6EL7 - chains A and B; structure by X-ray diffraction, 2.18 A resolution.

[Chain A]
Protein: Glucocorticoid receptor
From: Homo sapiens
UniProt: P04150 (GCR_HUMAN); numbering as in UniProt (aligned over 500-777)
Chain sequence (280 residues; each row starts with the number of its first residue):
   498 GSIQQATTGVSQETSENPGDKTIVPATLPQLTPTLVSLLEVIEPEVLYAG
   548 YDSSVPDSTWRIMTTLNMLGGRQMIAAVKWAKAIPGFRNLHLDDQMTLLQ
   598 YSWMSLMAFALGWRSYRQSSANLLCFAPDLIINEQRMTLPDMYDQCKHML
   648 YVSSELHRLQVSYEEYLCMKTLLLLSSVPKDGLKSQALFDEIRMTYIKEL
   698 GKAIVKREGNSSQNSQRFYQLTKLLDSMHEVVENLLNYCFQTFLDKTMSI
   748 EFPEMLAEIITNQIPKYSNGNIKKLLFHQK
Not modelled in the structure: 498-529, 777
Sequence notes: expression tag (498-499); engineered mutation Asp517 (Asn in P04150), Met571 (Val in P04150), Ser602 (Phe in P04150), Asp638 (Cys in P04150), Ala684 (Glu in P04150), Ser712 (Trp in P04150)
Residues lining bound ligands: B9T (N-[(1R,2S)-1-(2-bromanyl-4-cyano-phenoxy)-1-(2-cyclopropylpyrimidin-5-yl)propan-2-yl]-2,2-bis(fluoranyl)propanamide): Met560, Leu563, Asn564, Leu566, Gly567, Gln570, Trp600, Met601, Met604, Ala605, Arg611, Phe623, Met639, Gln642, Cys643, Met646, Tyr735, Cys736, Thr739, Ile747, Phe749, Leu753

[Chain B]
Protein: Nuclear receptor coactivator 2
UniProt: Q15596 (NCOA2_HUMAN); residue numbers follow UniProt; this construct covers 740-753
Chain sequence (14 residues; each row starts with the number of its first residue):
   740 KENALLRYLLDKDD
Not modelled in the structure: 740

[How chain A and chain B interact]
Contacting residue pairs - 26 pairs, chain A then chain B:
  Val575(A) with Leu745(B), hydrophobic; Leu748(B), hydrophobic; Leu749(B), hydrophobic
  Lys579(A) with Leu748(B), hydrogen bond (side chain-backbone); Leu749(B), hydrogen bond (side chain-backbone); Lys751(B), hydrogen bond (side chain-backbone); Asp753(B), salt bridge
  Arg585(A) with Leu749(B), hydrogen bond (side chain-backbone)
  Leu589(A) with Leu749(B), hydrophobic; Asp750(B)
  Gln592(A) with Leu749(B)
  Met593(A) with Asn742(B); Leu745(B); Arg746(B); Leu749(B), hydrophobic
  Leu596(A) with Leu749(B), hydrophobic
  Gln597(A) with Asn742(B), hydrogen bond; Leu745(B)
  Glu751(A) with Leu744(B)
  Met752(A) with Leu744(B); Leu748(B), hydrophobic
  Glu755(A) with Asn742(B); Ala743(B), hydrogen bond (side chain-backbone); Leu744(B), hydrogen bond (side chain-backbone); Leu745(B), hydrogen bond (side chain-backbone)
  Asn759(A) with Asn742(B)
Interface residues without a listed pair, chain A (15 interface residues in all): Ile572, Lys576, Phe584
Interface residues without a listed pair, chain B (11 interface residues in all): Glu741

[Overview]
15 residues of chain A face 11 of chain B across their interface, with 8 hydrogen bonds and 1 salt bridge.
Polar contacts include Lys579(A)-Asp753(B), Lys579(A)-Leu748(B) and Lys579(A)-Leu749(B). Ligands of chain A:
compound B9T.
Chain A is Glucocorticoid receptor (Homo sapiens) and chain B is Nuclear receptor coactivator 2; the
structure, Glucocorticoid Receptor in complex with compound 31, was determined by X-ray diffraction together
with 6EL6 and 6EL9 from the same study.
